Entry 8FLO (X-ray diffraction, 1.71 A resolution); this record covers chain A.

== Chain A ==
Name: Cytochrome P450 124A1
Source organism: Mycobacterium marinum
UniProtKB: B2HHT9 (B2HHT9_MYCMM); numbering as in UniProt (aligned over 1-433)
Chain sequence (439 residues; row label = number of the first residue in the row):
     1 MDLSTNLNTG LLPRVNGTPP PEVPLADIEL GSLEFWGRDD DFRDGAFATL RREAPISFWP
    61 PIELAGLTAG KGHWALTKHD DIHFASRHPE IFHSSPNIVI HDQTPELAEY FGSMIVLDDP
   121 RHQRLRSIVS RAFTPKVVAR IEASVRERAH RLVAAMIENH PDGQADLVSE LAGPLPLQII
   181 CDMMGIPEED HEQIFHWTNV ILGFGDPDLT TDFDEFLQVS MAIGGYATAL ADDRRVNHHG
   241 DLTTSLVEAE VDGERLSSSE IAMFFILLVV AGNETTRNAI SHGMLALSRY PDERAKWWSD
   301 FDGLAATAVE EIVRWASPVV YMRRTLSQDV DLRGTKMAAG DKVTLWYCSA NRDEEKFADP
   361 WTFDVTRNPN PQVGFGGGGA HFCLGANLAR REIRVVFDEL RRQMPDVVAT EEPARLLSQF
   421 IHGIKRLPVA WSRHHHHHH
Unresolved in the structure: 1-9, 434-439
Sequence notes: expression tag (434-439)
Bound ions: heme Fe near Cys383 (its only coordinating residue here)
Small-molecule neighbours: heme (HEM): Met114, Ile115, His122, Arg126, Phe264, Leu267, Leu268, Ala271, Gly272, Thr275, Thr276, Ala279, Pro318, Val319, Met322, Arg324, Tyr347, Gly374, Phe375, Gly376, Gly377, Gly378, Ala380, His381, Phe382, Cys383, Leu384, Gly385, Leu388, Ala389, Glu392, Ile393

== Overview ==
Ligands of chain A: heme.
Chain A is Cytochrome P450 124A1 (Mycobacterium marinum); the structure, X-ray crystal structure of substrate
free CYP124A1 from Mycobacterium Marinum, was determined by X-ray diffraction together with 8FJO and 8FKB from
the same study.
